Entry 6D2C (X-ray diffraction, 1.91 A resolution); this record covers chain A.

[Chain A]
Name: Ulvan lyase
From: Nonlabens ulvanivorans
UniProt: A0A084JZF2 (A0A084JZF2_9FLAO); numbering as in UniProt (aligned over 1-303)
Chain sequence (303 residues; each row starts with the number of its first residue):
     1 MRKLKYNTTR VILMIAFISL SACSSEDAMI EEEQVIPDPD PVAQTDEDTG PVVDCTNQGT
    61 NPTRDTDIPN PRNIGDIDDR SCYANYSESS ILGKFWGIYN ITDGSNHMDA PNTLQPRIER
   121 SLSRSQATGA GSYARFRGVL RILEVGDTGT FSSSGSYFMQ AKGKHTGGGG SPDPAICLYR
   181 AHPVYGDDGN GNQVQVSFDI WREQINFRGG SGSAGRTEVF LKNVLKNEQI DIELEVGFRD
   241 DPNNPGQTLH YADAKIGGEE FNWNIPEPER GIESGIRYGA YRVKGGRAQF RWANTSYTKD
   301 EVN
Not modelled in the structure: 1-43
Modified residues: Mse1, Mse14, Mse29 (selenomethionine); Mse108, Mse159 (selenomethionine; parent Met)
Disulfide bonds: C55-C82
Ion coordination: Ca2+: G59, N61, D79, S81, A84, N85
From the paper describing this entry:
  - Ca2+ coordination: N61, D79, S81, A84, N85
  - binding site for phosphate ion: R117, Q160, K162, S171, A175, R216, Y281
  - mutagenesis - R117N, K162M, Y281F: abolished catalytic activity
  - mutagenesis - Q160A, R216N: abolished catalytic activity on ulvan
  - catalytic residues: R117, Q160, K162, Y281 (proposed by the authors, not directly observed)
  - contacts within the chain: R117-E119 (hydrogen bond), E119-Q160 (hydrogen bond)

[In short]
G59, N61, D79, S81, A84 and N85 form the Ca2+ site. From the paper: catalytic residues R117, Q160 and K162
among others; R117N, K162M and Y281F abolish catalytic activity; 5 substitutions were tested in all.
Chain A is Ulvan lyase (Nonlabens ulvanivorans); the structure, Structure of Ulvan lyase from Nonlaben
Ulvanivorans- NLR48, was determined by X-ray diffraction, deposited together with 6D3U.
